PDB entry 7R33 | X-ray diffraction, 2.00 A resolution | chain A

[Chain A]
Protein: Fatty acid photodecarboxylase, chloroplastic
Organism: Chlorella variabilis
Notes: EC 4.1.1.106
Reference sequence: A0A248QE08 (FAP_CHLVA); aligned to UniProt positions 76-653 over residues 77-654 (the alignment contains insertions or deletions, so no single offset holds)
Amino-acid sequence (578 residues; each row starts with the number of its first residue):
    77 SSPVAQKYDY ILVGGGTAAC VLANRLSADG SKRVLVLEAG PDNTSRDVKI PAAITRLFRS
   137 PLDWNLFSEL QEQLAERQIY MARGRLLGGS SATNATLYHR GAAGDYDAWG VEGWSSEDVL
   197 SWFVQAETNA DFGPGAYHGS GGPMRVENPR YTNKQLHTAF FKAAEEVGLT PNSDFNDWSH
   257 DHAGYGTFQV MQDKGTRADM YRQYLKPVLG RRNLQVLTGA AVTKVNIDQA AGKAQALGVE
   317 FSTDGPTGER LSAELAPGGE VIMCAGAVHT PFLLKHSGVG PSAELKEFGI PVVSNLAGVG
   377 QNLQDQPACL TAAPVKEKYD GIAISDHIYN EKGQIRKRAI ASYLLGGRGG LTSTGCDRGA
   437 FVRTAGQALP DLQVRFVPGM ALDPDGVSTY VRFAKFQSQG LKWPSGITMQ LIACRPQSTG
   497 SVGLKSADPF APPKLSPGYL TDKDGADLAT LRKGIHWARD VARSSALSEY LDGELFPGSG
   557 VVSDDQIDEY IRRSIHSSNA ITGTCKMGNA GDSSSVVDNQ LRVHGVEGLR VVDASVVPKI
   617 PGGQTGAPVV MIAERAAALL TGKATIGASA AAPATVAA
Disordered / not traced: 306-309, 644-654
Curated features (UniProtKB/Swiss-Prot):
  - binding site (FAD): Leu163, Ser167
Small-molecule neighbours: FAD (flavin-adenine dinucleotide): Gly90, Gly91, Gly92, Thr93, Ala94, Leu113, Glu114, Ala115, Phe134, Trp140, Ala158, Arg159, Gly160, Arg161, Leu162, Gly164, Gly165, Ser166, Ser167, Thr169, Asn170, Ala171, Thr172, Leu173, Ala296, Ala297, Val298, Cys340, Ala341, Gly342, Ala343, His345, Leu349, Asn575, Ala576, Asp609, Ala610, Gln620, Thr621, Gly622, Ala623, Val625

[Summary]
Chain A binds flavin-adenine dinucleotide. UniProt lists FAD-binding residues Leu163 and Ser167.
Chain A is Fatty acid photodecarboxylase, chloroplastic (Chlorella variabilis); the structure,
Difference-refined structure of fatty acid photodecarboxylase 20 ps following 400-nm laser irradiation of the
dark-state, was determined by X-ray diffraction (same publication as 7R34, 7R35 and 7R36).
